PDB entry 4LBM | X-ray diffraction, 1.55 A resolution | chain A

# Chain A
Molecule: Galectin-3
Source organism: Homo sapiens
UniProtKB: P17931 (LEG3_HUMAN); residue numbers follow UniProt; this construct covers 112-250
Chain sequence (139 residues; row label = number of the first residue in the row):
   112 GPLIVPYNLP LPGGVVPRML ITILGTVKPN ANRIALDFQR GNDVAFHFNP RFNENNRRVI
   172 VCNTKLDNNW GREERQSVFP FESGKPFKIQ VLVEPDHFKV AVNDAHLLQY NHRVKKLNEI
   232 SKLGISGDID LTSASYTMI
Swiss-Prot annotation at these positions:
  - motif: Lys226 to Asp241 (Nuclear export signal)
  - binding site (a beta-D-galactoside): Trp181 to Gln187
  - modified residue: Ser188 (Phosphoserine)

# Summary
Curated annotation (UniProt) lists 7 beta-D-galactoside-binding residues.
Chain A is Galectin-3 (Homo sapiens); the structure, Crystal structure of Human galectin-3 CRD in complex with
LNT, was determined by X-ray diffraction, deposited together with 4LBJ, 4LBK, 4LBL, 4LBN and 4LBO.
